7CDF - chains A and B of the 3 polymer chains in the assembly; structure by X-ray diffraction, 2.68 A resolution.

== Chain A ==
Molecule: Lysine-specific histone demethylase 1A
From: Homo sapiens
Notes: EC 1.14.99.66
UniProt: O60341 (KDM1A_HUMAN); residues 172-833 here = UniProt positions 172-833
Sequence (669 residues; each row starts with the number of its first residue):
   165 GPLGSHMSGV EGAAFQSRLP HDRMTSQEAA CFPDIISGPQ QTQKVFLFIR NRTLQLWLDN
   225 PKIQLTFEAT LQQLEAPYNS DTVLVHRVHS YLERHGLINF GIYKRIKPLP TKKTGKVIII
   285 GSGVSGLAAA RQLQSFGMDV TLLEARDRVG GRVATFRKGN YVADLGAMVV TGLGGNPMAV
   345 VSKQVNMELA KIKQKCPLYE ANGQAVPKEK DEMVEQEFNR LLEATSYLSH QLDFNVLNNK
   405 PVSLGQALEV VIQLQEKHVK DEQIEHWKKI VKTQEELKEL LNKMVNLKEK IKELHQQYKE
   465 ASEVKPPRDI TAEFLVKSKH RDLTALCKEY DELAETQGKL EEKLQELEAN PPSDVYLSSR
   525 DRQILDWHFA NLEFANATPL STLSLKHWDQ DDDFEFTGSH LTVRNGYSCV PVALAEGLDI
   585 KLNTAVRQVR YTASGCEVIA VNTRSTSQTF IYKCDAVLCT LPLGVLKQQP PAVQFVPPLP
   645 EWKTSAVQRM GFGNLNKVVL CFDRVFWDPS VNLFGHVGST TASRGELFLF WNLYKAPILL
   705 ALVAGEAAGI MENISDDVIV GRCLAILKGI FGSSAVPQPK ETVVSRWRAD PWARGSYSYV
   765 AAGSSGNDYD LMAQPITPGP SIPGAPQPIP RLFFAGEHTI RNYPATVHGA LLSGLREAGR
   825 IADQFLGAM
Not modelled in the structure: 165-169, 833
Construct notes: expression tag (165-171)
Ligand contacts: FAD (flavin-adenine dinucleotide): I284, G285, S286, G287, V288, S289, G290, L307, E308, A309, R310, G314, G315, R316, V317, L329, G330, A331, M332, V333, T588, A589, V590, T624, L625, P626, V629, V637, L659, K661, W751, W756, S760, Y761, G800, E801, A809, T810, V811, H812, A814

== Chain B ==
Molecule: REST corepressor 1
From: Homo sapiens
UniProt: Q9UKL0 (RCOR1_HUMAN); residues 308-440 here correspond to UniProt positions 311-443 (UniProt number = residue number + 3)
Sequence (140 residues; row label = number of the first residue in the row):
   301 GSSGSASRKP PKGMFLSQED VEAVSANATA ATTVLRQLDM ELVSVKRQIQ NIKQTNSALK
   361 EKLDGGIEPY RLPEVIQKCN ARWTTEEQLL AVQAIRKYGR DFQAISDVIG NKSVVQVKNF
   421 FVNYRRRFNI DEVLQEWEAE
Not modelled in the structure: 301-308, 440
Construct notes: expression tag (301-307)

== Interface between chain A and chain B ==
Pairs across the interface (99):
  E381(A) - M314(B)
  R384(A) - P311(B)
  R384(A) - K312(B)  hydrogen bond (side chain-backbone)
  R384(A) - G313(B)
  R384(A) - M314(B)
  L385(A) - M314(B)  hydrophobic
  E387(A) - P311(B)
  A388(A) - P311(B)
  A388(A) - M314(B)  hydrophobic
  A388(A) - L316(B)  hydrophobic
  Y391(A) - K309(B)
  Y391(A) - P310(B)
  Y391(A) - L316(B)  hydrophobic
  L392(A) - V321(B)  hydrophobic
  L396(A) - L316(B)
  L396(A) - Q318(B)
  F398(A) - V321(B)  hydrophobic
  L401(A) - S325(B)
  V415(A) - M314(B)  hydrophobic
  Q417(A) - V324(B)
  Q417(A) - A331(B)
  L418(A) - F315(B)
  L418(A) - L316(B)  hydrophobic
  L418(A) - D320(B)
  L418(A) - V321(B)  hydrophobic
  L418(A) - V324(B)  hydrophobic
  Q419(A) - G313(B)
  Q419(A) - M314(B)
  Q419(A) - F315(B)  hydrogen bond (side chain-backbone)
  Q419(A) - L316(B)
  E420(A) - L335(B)
  K421(A) - D320(B)  salt bridge
  K421(A) - L335(B)
  K421(A) - L338(B)
  H422(A) - F315(B)
  K424(A) - L335(B)
  K424(A) - L338(B)
  K424(A) - D339(B)  salt bridge
  D425(A) - L338(B)
  Q427(A) - L342(B)
  I428(A) - L338(B)
  I428(A) - E341(B)
  I428(A) - L342(B)  hydrophobic
  W431(A) - L342(B)
  W431(A) - V345(B)  hydrophobic
  W431(A) - I349(B)  hydrophobic
  K432(A) - E341(B)  salt bridge
  I434(A) - I349(B)  hydrophobic
  V435(A) - V345(B)
  V435(A) - I349(B)  hydrophobic
  Q438(A) - I352(B)
  Q438(A) - K353(B)
  Q438(A) - N356(B)  hydrogen bond (backbone-side chain)
  E439(A) - Q348(B)  hydrogen bond
  E439(A) - I352(B)
  L441(A) - N356(B)
  K442(A) - N356(B)
  K442(A) - L359(B)
  L445(A) - N356(B)
  L445(A) - L359(B)  hydrophobic
  N446(A) - L359(B)
  M448(A) - L363(B)  hydrophobic
  V449(A) - L359(B)
  V449(A) - L363(B)  hydrophobic
  K452(A) - K362(B)  hydrogen bond (side chain-backbone)
  K452(A) - L363(B)
  K452(A) - D364(B)
  K452(A) - G366(B)
  I455(A) - I367(B)  hydrophobic
  I455(A) - Y370(B)  hydrophobic
  K456(A) - Y370(B)
  H459(A) - Y370(B)
  Y462(A) - L372(B)
  I474(A) - E386(B)
  I474(A) - L389(B)  hydrophobic
  I474(A) - L390(B)  hydrophobic
  I474(A) - Q393(B)  hydrogen bond (backbone-side chain)
  T475(A) - Q393(B)
  F478(A) - L390(B)  hydrophobic
  F478(A) - Q393(B)
  F478(A) - A394(B)
  F478(A) - K397(B)
  F478(A) - V408(B)  hydrophobic
  K481(A) - V408(B)
  S482(A) - K397(B)
  S482(A) - Y398(B)  hydrogen bond (backbone-side chain)
  H484(A) - L372(B)
  R485(A) - Y398(B)
  R485(A) - A404(B)
  R485(A) - D407(B)
  R485(A) - V408(B)
  D486(A) - K397(B)
  D486(A) - Y398(B)  hydrogen bond
  L487(A) - Y370(B)
  L487(A) - L372(B)  hydrophobic
  C491(A) - I367(B)  hydrophobic
  Y494(A) - G366(B)
  Y494(A) - I367(B)  hydrophobic
  D495(A) - I367(B)
Interface residues without a listed pair, chain A (52 interface residues in all): Q395, E477
Interface residues without a listed pair, chain B (51 interface residues in all): V334, K346, T355, K360, P369, P373, V375, I409

== Summary ==
52 residues of chain A face 51 of chain B across their interface; the contacts include 8 hydrogen bonds and 3
salt bridges. Polar pairs include K421(A)-D320(B), K424(A)-D339(B) and K432(A)-E341(B). Bound to chain A:
flavin-adenine dinucleotide.
Here chain A is Lysine-specific histone demethylase 1A and chain B is REST corepressor 1, both from Homo
sapiens. Entry 7CDF (Crystal structure of LSD1-CoREST in complex with PRSFLVRRK peptide) was determined by
X-ray diffraction (same publication as 7CDC, 7CDD, 7CDE and 7CDG).
